PDB entry 6TDX | electron microscopy, 3.30 A resolution | chains H and I of the 14 polymer chains in the assembly

== Chain H ==
Molecule: F-type H+-transporting ATPase subunit delta
Organism: Euglena gracilis
Chain sequence (176 residues; row label = number of the first residue in the row):
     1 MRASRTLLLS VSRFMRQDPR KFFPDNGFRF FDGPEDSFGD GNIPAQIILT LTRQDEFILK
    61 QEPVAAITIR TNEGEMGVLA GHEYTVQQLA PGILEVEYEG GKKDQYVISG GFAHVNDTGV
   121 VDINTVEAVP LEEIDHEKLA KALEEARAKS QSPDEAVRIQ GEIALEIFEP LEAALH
Disordered / not traced: 1-16

== Chain I ==
Molecule: ATP synthase F1 subunit epsilon
Organism: Euglena gracilis
Chain sequence (76 residues; row label = number of the first residue in the row):
     1 MSWRDAGISY LRYLSIVTRC IHEVQKEGPL LTKNVRFSTI GWKSLYLDHG ATKEYTAIPA
    61 ELEKIPENQV AQQHHA
Disordered / not traced: 1, 68-76

== Chain H / chain I interface ==
Contacting residue pairs (51):
  Arg53(H) - Asn34(I)  hydrogen bond
  Arg53(H) - Phe37(I)
  Gln54(H) - Phe37(I)
  Glu56(H) - Lys33(I)
  Glu56(H) - Phe37(I)
  Gln88(H) - Tyr10(I)  hydrogen bond
  Pro91(H) - Tyr13(I)
  Pro91(H) - Val17(I)  hydrophobic
  Ile108(H) - Ile21(I)
  Ser109(H) - Leu14(I)  hydrogen bond (side chain-backbone)
  Ser109(H) - Val17(I)
  Ser109(H) - Thr18(I)  hydrogen bond
  Ser109(H) - Ile21(I)
  Gly110(H) - Leu14(I)
  Gly111(H) - Tyr10(I)
  Val126(H) - Leu14(I)  hydrophobic
  Val126(H) - Thr18(I)
  Glu127(H) - Thr18(I)
  Glu127(H) - His22(I)  salt bridge
  Glu127(H) - Asn34(I)  hydrogen bond
  Val129(H) - Ile21(I)  hydrophobic
  Val129(H) - Gln25(I)
  Glu132(H) - Lys26(I)  hydrogen bond (backbone-side chain)
  Glu133(H) - Gln25(I)
  Glu133(H) - Lys26(I)  hydrogen bond (backbone-backbone)
  Glu133(H) - Leu30(I)
  Ile134(H) - Gln25(I)
  Ile134(H) - Lys26(I)
  Asp135(H) - Val24(I)
  Asp135(H) - Lys26(I)
  Lys138(H) - Glu23(I)
  Lys138(H) - Val24(I)
  Lys138(H) - Gln25(I)  hydrogen bond (side chain-backbone)
  Lys138(H) - Glu27(I)  salt bridge
  Lys138(H) - Leu31(I)
  Leu139(H) - Val24(I)  hydrophobic
  Ala156(H) - Glu63(I)
  Gln160(H) - Ile16(I)
  Gln160(H) - Arg19(I)
  Gln160(H) - Leu62(I)
  Gln160(H) - Glu63(I)
  Ile163(H) - Tyr13(I)  hydrophobic
  Ile163(H) - Ile16(I)  hydrophobic
  Ile163(H) - Val17(I)  hydrophobic
  Ala164(H) - Cys20(I)  hydrophobic
  Glu166(H) - Tyr13(I)  hydrogen bond
  Ile167(H) - Val17(I)  hydrophobic
  Ile167(H) - Cys20(I)  hydrophobic
  Ile167(H) - Ile21(I)  hydrophobic
  Phe168(H) - Cys20(I)  hydrophobic
  Phe168(H) - Val24(I)  hydrophobic
Also at the interface, not in a pair above, chain H (31 interface residues in all): Leu89, Val107, Ala142, Glu155, Ile159, Glu162
Also at the interface, not in a pair above, chain I (26 interface residues in all): Ser2, Trp3, Ala6, Ile8

== Summary ==
The interface between chain H and chain I involves 31 residues on one side and 26 on the other, with 9
hydrogen bonds and 2 salt bridges. Polar pairs include Glu127(H)-His22(I), Lys138(H)-Glu27(I) and
Arg53(H)-Asn34(I).
Chain H is F-type H+-transporting ATPase subunit delta and chain I is ATP synthase F1 subunit epsilon, both
from Euglena gracilis; the structure, Cryo-EM structure of Euglena gracilis mitochondrial ATP synthase, rotor,
rotational state 1, was determined by electron microscopy (same publication as 6TDU, 6TDV, 6TDW, 6TDY, 6TDZ
and 6TE0).
